8WCA - chains B and Y of the 5 polymer chains in the assembly; structure by electron microscopy, 3.48 A resolution.

Chain B:
Protein: Guanine nucleotide-binding protein G(I)/G(S)/G(T) subunit beta-1
From: Homo sapiens
UniProtKB: P62873 (GBB1_HUMAN); residue numbers follow UniProt; this construct covers 2-340
Sequence (345 residues; row label = number of the first residue in the row; numbers below 1 keep their minus sign (Met-4 is residue -4)):
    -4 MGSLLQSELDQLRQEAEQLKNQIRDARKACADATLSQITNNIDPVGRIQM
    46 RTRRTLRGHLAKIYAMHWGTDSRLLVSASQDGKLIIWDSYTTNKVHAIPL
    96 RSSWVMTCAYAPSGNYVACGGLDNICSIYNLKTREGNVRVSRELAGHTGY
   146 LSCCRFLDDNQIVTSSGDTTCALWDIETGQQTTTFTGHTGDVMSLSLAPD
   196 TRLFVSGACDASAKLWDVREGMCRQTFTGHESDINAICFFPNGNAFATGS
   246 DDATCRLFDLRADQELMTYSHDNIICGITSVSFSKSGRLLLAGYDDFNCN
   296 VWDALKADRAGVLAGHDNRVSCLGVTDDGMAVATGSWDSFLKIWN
Unresolved in the structure: -4 to 12, 53
Differences from the reference sequence: initiating methionine (-4); expression tag (-3 to 1)
UniProt features mapped onto this chain:
  - modified residue: Ser2 (N-acetylserine), His266 (Phosphohistidine)
  - natural variant: Leu30 (L30F: In MRD42; uncertain significance), Arg52 (R52G: In MRD42), Gly64 (G64V: In MRD42), Asp76 (D76E: In MRD42; D76G: In MRD42), Gly77 (G77S: In MRD42), Lys78 (K78R: In MRD42), Ile80 (I80N: In MRD42; I80T: In MRD42), His91 (H91R: In MRD42; uncertain significance), Ala92 (A92T: In MRD42), Pro94 (P94S: In MRD42), Leu95 (L95P: In MRD42), Arg96 (R96L: In MRD42), 5 further natural variant entries in UniProt

Chain Y:
Protein: Guanine nucleotide-binding protein G(I)/G(S)/G(O) subunit gamma-2
From: Homo sapiens
UniProtKB: P59768 (GBG2_HUMAN); residue numbers follow UniProt; this construct covers 1-71
Sequence (71 residues; row label = number of the first residue in the row):
     1 MASNNTASIAQARKLVEQLKMEANIDRIKVSKAAADLMAYCEAHAKEDPL
    51 LTPVPASENPFREKKFFCAIL
Unresolved in the structure: 1-14, 64-71
UniProt features mapped onto this chain:
  - modified residue: Ala2 (N-acetylalanine), Cys68 (Cysteine methyl ester)
  - lipidation: Cys68 (S-geranylgeranyl cysteine)

How chain B and chain Y interact:
Contacting residue pairs (37):
  Ala21(B) with Arg27(Y)
  Arg22(B) with Arg27(Y)
  Cys25(B) with Val30(Y)
  Ala26(B) with Val30(Y), hydrophobic
  Asp27(B) with Val30(Y)
  Ala28(B) with Val30(Y)
  Leu30(B) with Ala34(Y), hydrophobic
  Ile33(B) with Ser31(Y); Ala34(Y), hydrophobic
  Ile37(B) with Met38(Y), hydrophobic
  Val40(B) with Leu51(Y), hydrophobic
  Ile43(B) with Leu51(Y)
  Arg48(B) with Phe61(Y)
  Ser84(B) with Phe61(Y)
  Tyr85(B) with Pro60(Y); Phe61(Y), hydrophobic
  Arg219(B) with Glu22(Y)
  Gln220(B) with Glu22(Y); Ile25(Y)
  Thr221(B) with Glu22(Y), hydrogen bond (backbone-side chain)
  Asp254(B) with Ala33(Y)
  Arg256(B) with Arg27(Y); Ile28(Y)
  Asp258(B) with Arg27(Y), salt bridge
  Gln259(B) with Val30(Y)
  Ser279(B) with Leu50(Y)
  Lys280(B) with Asp48(Y)
  Ser281(B) with His44(Y)
  Gly282(B) with Cys41(Y)
  Arg283(B) with Leu51(Y)
  Asp323(B) with Asp48(Y); Pro49(Y)
  Gly324(B) with Pro49(Y); Leu50(Y)
  Met325(B) with Pro49(Y), hydrophobic
  Ala326(B) with Phe61(Y), hydrophobic
  Asn340(B) with Phe61(Y)
Other interface residues (no listed pair), chain B (43 interface residues in all): Leu14, Ile18, Met45, Phe235, Pro236, Asn237, Asn239, Ala257, Leu284, Leu300, Val320, Ile338
Other interface residues (no listed pair), chain Y (25 interface residues in all): Leu19, Asp26, Lys29, Leu37, Tyr40, Ala45, Asn59, Arg62

Summary:
43 residues of chain B face 25 of chain Y across their interface; the contacts include 1 hydrogen bond and 1
salt bridge. Polar pairs include Asp258(B)-Arg27(Y) and Thr221(B)-Glu22(Y).
Here chain B is Guanine nucleotide-binding protein G(I)/G(S)/G(T) subunit beta-1 and chain Y is Guanine
nucleotide-binding protein G(I)/G(S)/G(O) subunit gamma-2, both from Homo sapiens. Entry 8WCA (Cryo-EM
structure of the PEA-bound hTAAR1-Gs complex) was determined by electron microscopy, deposited together with
8WC3, 8WC4, 8WC5, 8WC6, 8WC7, 8WC8, 8WC9 and 8WCB.
